Entry 1MM6 (X-ray diffraction, 2.15 A resolution); this record covers chains A and B.

# Chain A (and B)
Molecule: Glutamate receptor 2
Organism: Rattus norvegicus
Notes: fragment: ligand binding core (s1s2j); chain B of this document is another copy of the same molecule, construct and numbering; everything in this record applies to it too
UniProt: P19491 (GRIA2_RAT); the construct has insertions or renumbered stretches relative to UniProt, so the offset changes along the chain: 3-117 = UniProt 413-527; 120-263 = UniProt 653-796
Sequence (263 residues; numbered 1 to 263; the number before each row is that of its first residue):
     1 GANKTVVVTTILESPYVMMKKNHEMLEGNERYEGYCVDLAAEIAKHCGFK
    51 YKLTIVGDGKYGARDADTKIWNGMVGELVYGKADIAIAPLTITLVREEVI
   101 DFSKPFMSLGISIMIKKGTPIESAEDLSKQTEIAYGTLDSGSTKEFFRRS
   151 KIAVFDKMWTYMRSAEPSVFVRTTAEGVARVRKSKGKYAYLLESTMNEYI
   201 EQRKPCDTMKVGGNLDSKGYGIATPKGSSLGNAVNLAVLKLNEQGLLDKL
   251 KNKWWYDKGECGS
Disordered / not traced: 1, 263 (chain B: 1-3, 263)
Differences from the reference sequence: cloning artifact (1-2); linker (118-119)
Disulfide bonds: Cys-206/Cys-261
Small-molecule neighbours: quisqualate (QUS; (S)-2-amino-3-(3,5-dioxo-[1,2,4]oxadiazolidin-2-yl)-propionic acid): Tyr-61, Pro-89, Leu-90, Thr-91, Arg-96, Leu-138, Ser-140, Gly-141, Ser-142, Thr-143, Lys-144, Leu-192, Glu-193, Met-196, Tyr-220
UniProt features mapped onto this chain:
  - binding site (L-glutamate): Pro-89, Thr-91, Arg-96, Ser-142, Thr-143, Glu-193
  - site: Arg-64 (Interaction with the cone snail toxin Con-ikot-ikot), Ile-121 (Crucial to convey clamshell closure to channel opening), Arg-148 (Interaction with the cone snail toxin Con-ikot-ikot), Lys-240 (Interaction with the cone snail toxin Con-ikot-ikot)
  - glycosylation: Asn-3 (N-linked (GlcNAc...) asparagine)
  - modified residue (Phosphoserine): Ser-150, Ser-184

# How chain A and chain B interact
Residue-residue contacts (26):
  Ile-92(A) / Leu-239(B)  hydrophobic
  Thr-93(A) / Glu-243(B)
  Leu-94(A) / Leu-236(B)  hydrophobic
  Leu-94(A) / Lys-240(B)
  Leu-94(A) / Glu-243(B)  hydrogen bond (backbone-side chain)
  Glu-97(A) / Lys-104(B)  salt bridge
  Glu-97(A) / Asn-235(B)  hydrogen bond
  Glu-97(A) / Leu-236(B)
  Glu-97(A) / Leu-239(B)
  Phe-102(A) / Lys-104(B)  hydrogen bond (backbone-side chain)
  Ser-103(A) / Lys-104(B)
  Lys-104(A) / Glu-97(B)  salt bridge
  Lys-104(A) / Phe-102(B)  hydrogen bond (side chain-backbone)
  Lys-104(A) / Ser-103(B)
  Pro-105(A) / Pro-105(B)
  Ser-217(A) / Asn-242(B)  hydrogen bond (backbone-side chain)
  Asn-235(A) / Glu-97(B)  hydrogen bond
  Leu-236(A) / Leu-94(B)  hydrophobic
  Leu-236(A) / Glu-97(B)
  Leu-239(A) / Thr-93(B)
  Leu-239(A) / Leu-94(B)  hydrophobic
  Leu-239(A) / Glu-97(B)
  Lys-240(A) / Leu-94(B)
  Asn-242(A) / Ser-217(B)  hydrogen bond (side chain-backbone)
  Glu-243(A) / Thr-93(B)
  Glu-243(A) / Leu-94(B)  hydrogen bond (side chain-backbone)
Interface residues without a listed pair, chain A (17 interface residues in all): Ser-108, Gln-244
Interface residues without a listed pair, chain B (18 interface residues in all): Ile-92, Glu-98, Ile-152, Lys-218

# Summary
Chain A and chain B form an interface of 17 and 18 residues respectively; the contacts include 8 hydrogen
bonds and 2 salt bridges. Polar pairs include Glu-97(A)/Lys-104(B), Leu-94(A)/Glu-243(B) and
Glu-97(A)/Asn-235(B). Ligands of chain A: quisqualate. From UniProt: 6 L-glutamate-binding residues on chain
A.
Chain A and chain B are both Glutamate receptor 2 (Rattus norvegicus); the structure, crystal structure of the
GluR2 ligand binding core (S1S2J) in complex with quisqualate in a non ..., was determined by X-ray
diffraction (same publication as 1MM7).
